6QIN - chains A and B; structure by X-ray diffraction, 1.60 A resolution.

== Chain A (and B) ==
Protein: PMGL2
Source organism: permafrost metagenome
Notes: EC 3.1.1.3; chain B of this document is another copy of the same molecule, construct and numbering; everything in this record applies to it too
Reference sequence: A0A142J6I6 (A0A142J6I6_9BACT); residue numbers follow UniProt; this construct covers 1-343
Chain sequence (349 residues; numbered 1 to 349; the number before each row is that of its first residue):
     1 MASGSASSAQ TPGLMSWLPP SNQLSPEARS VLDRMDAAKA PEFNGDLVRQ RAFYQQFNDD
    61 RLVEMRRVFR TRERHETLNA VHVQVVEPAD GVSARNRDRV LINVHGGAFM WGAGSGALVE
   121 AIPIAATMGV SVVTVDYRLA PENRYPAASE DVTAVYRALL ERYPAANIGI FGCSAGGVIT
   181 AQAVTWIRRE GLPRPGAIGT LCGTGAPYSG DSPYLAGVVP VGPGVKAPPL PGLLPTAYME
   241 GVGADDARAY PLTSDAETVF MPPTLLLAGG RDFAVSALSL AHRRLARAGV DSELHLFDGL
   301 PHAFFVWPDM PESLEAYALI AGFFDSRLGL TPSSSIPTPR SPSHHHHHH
Disordered / not traced: 1-14, 221-226, 333-349 (chain B: 1-14, 333-349)
Sequence notes: expression tag (344-349)
What the authors report for this chain:
  - catalytic residues: S174, D272, H302
  - contacts within the chain: S174-H302 (hydrogen bond), D272-H302 (hydrogen bond)
  - self-association interface (contacts with another copy of this molecule): W17 to P20, N22 to Q23, S209 to G210, V219 to V221, L294 to F297
  - conformationally variable residues: Y208
  - mutagenesis - C173T/C202S: unchanged catalytic activity

== Chain A / chain B interface ==
Residue-residue contacts (65):
  W17(A) - G222(B)
  L18(A) - D211(B)
  L18(A) - L215(B)  hydrophobic
  P19(A) - Y214(B)  hydrophobic
  S21(A) - G210(B)
  S21(A) - D211(B)
  N22(A) - S209(B)
  N22(A) - G210(B)  hydrogen bond (side chain-backbone)
  N22(A) - L230(B)
  Q23(A) - S209(B)  hydrogen bond
  Q23(A) - G210(B)
  Q23(A) - S276(B)  hydrogen bond (side chain-backbone)
  Q23(A) - A277(B)
  Q23(A) - L280(B)
  Q23(A) - R283(B)
  S209(A) - N22(B)
  S209(A) - Q23(B)  hydrogen bond
  G210(A) - S21(B)
  G210(A) - N22(B)  hydrogen bond (backbone-side chain)
  G210(A) - Q23(B)
  G210(A) - D298(B)
  D211(A) - L18(B)
  D211(A) - P19(B)
  D211(A) - S21(B)
  D211(A) - R271(B)  salt bridge
  D211(A) - D298(B)  hydrogen bond (backbone-side chain)
  D211(A) - G299(B)
  Y214(A) - L18(B)  hydrophobic
  Y214(A) - P19(B)
  L230(A) - N22(B)
  R271(A) - D211(B)  salt bridge
  S276(A) - Q23(B)  hydrogen bond (backbone-side chain)
  S276(A) - D298(B)  hydrogen bond
  A277(A) - Q23(B)
  S279(A) - L296(B)
  L280(A) - Q23(B)
  H282(A) - L294(B)  hydrogen bond (side chain-backbone)
  H282(A) - H295(B)
  R283(A) - Q23(B)
  R283(A) - H295(B)
  R283(A) - L296(B)
  R283(A) - F297(B)
  R283(A) - D298(B)
  R283(A) - E312(B)
  R283(A) - E315(B)  salt bridge
  A286(A) - H295(B)
  A286(A) - L319(B)  hydrophobic
  R287(A) - E315(B)  salt bridge
  L294(A) - H282(B)  hydrogen bond (backbone-side chain)
  H295(A) - H282(B)
  H295(A) - R283(B)
  H295(A) - A286(B)
  L296(A) - S279(B)
  L296(A) - R283(B)
  L296(A) - L296(B)  hydrophobic
  F297(A) - R283(B)
  D298(A) - G210(B)
  D298(A) - D211(B)  hydrogen bond (side chain-backbone)
  D298(A) - S276(B)  hydrogen bond
  D298(A) - R283(B)
  G299(A) - D211(B)
  E312(A) - R283(B)
  E315(A) - R283(B)  salt bridge
  E315(A) - R287(B)  salt bridge
  L319(A) - A286(B)  hydrophobic
Other interface residues (no listed pair), chain A (33 interface residues in all): P20, L215, A227, E293
Other interface residues (no listed pair), chain B (35 interface residues in all): W17, P20, V221, A227, E293

== Overview ==
33 residues of chain A face 35 of chain B across their interface, with 12 hydrogen bonds and 6 salt bridges.
Polar contacts include D211(A)-R271(B), R283(A)-E315(B) and R287(A)-E315(B). From the paper: catalytic
residues S174(A), D272(A) and H302(A); C173T/C202S of chain A leave catalytic activity unchanged.
Both chains are PMGL2 (permafrost metagenome). Entry 6QIN (Crystal structure of the PMGL2 esterase from
permafrost metagenomic library) was determined by X-ray diffraction together with 6QLA from the same study.
